PDB entry 2V88 | X-ray diffraction, 2.00 A resolution | chains A and D

[Chain A]
Name: Vdj recombination-activating protein 2
Organism: Mus musculus
UniProt: P21784 (RAG2_MOUSE); residues 414-487 here = UniProt positions 414-487
Sequence (82 residues; row label = number of the first residue in the row):
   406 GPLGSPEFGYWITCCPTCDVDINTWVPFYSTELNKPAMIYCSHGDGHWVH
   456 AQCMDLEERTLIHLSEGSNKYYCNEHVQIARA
Disordered / not traced: 406-409
UniProt features mapped onto this chain:
  - zinc finger: Trp416 to Ile484 (PHD-type)
  - binding site (Zn(2+)): Cys419, Cys423, Cys446, His452, His455, Cys458, Cys478, His481
  - mutagenesis: Tyr415 (Y415A: Abolishes binding to H3K4me3 without affecting phosphoinositide-binding), Lys440 (K440A: Binds PtdIns(4,5)P2 at wild-type level), Met443 (M443A: Abolishes binding to H3K4me3 without affecting phosphoinositide-binding), Tyr445 (Y445A/D: Still binds H3K4me3 and H3R2me2 but with reduced affinity), Trp453 (W453R: Abolishes binding to H3K4me3 without affecting phosphoinositide-binding. Impairs enzymatic activity of the RAG complex), Arg464 (R464A: Leads to a strong reduction in PtdIns(4,5)P2-binding), His468 (H468A: Leads to a strong reduction in PtdIns(4,5)P2-binding)
Ion coordination: Zn2+ site 1: Cys419, Cys423, His455, Cys458; Zn2+ site 2: Cys446, His452, Cys478, His481
Reported in the primary citation:
  - mutagenesis - Y415A, M443A, W453A, W453R: abolished binding to H3K4me3
  - mutagenesis - Y445A, Y445D: decreased binding to R2 and K4 methylated H3 peptides
  - mutagenesis - Y445D (3- to 4-fold): decreased binding to K4me3/R2me2
  - mutagenesis - Y445F: decreased binding to H3K4me3
  - disease-associated variants - C478Y, H481P: decreased stability (proposed by the authors, not directly observed)
  - disease-associated variants - W453R: abolished binding to K4me3
  - mutagenesis - Y415A, M443A, W453A, W453R: abolished binding to H3r2me2sk4me3 peptide (chain D)
  - mutagenesis - Y445F: decreased binding to H3r2me2sk4me3 peptide (chain D)
  - disease-associated variants - W416L, K440N: decreased binding to H3r2me2sk4me3 peptide (chain D) (proposed by the authors, not directly observed)

[Chain D]
Name: H3r2me2sk4me3 peptide
Notes: fragment: h3 (1-21), biotinylated at c-terminus
UniProt: Q5TEC6 (Q5TEC6_HUMAN); residues 1-8 here correspond to UniProt positions 2-9 (UniProt number = residue number + 1)
Sequence (8 residues; row label = number of the first residue in the row):
     1 ARTKQTAA
Differences from the reference sequence: conflict Ala8 (Arg9 in Q5TEC6)
Modified positions: Arg2 (n3, n4-dimethylarginine; 2MR); Lys4 (n-dimethyl-lysine; MLY)
UniProt features mapped onto this chain:
  - modified residue: Thr3 (Phosphothreonine), Lys4 (Allysine), Gln5 (5-glutamyl dopamine), Thr6 (Phosphothreonine)

[How chain A and chain D interact]
Contacting residue pairs (25; chain A residue first):
  Gly414(A) - Lys4(D)
  Tyr415(A) - Lys4(D)
  Tyr415(A) - Gln5(D)  hydrogen bond
  Thr436(A) - Gln5(D)  hydrogen bond (side chain-backbone)
  Thr436(A) - Thr6(D)
  Lys440(A) - Gln5(D)
  Pro441(A) - Gln5(D)
  Ala442(A) - Lys4(D)
  Ala442(A) - Gln5(D)
  Met443(A) - Thr3(D)
  Met443(A) - Lys4(D)  hydrogen bond (backbone-backbone)
  Ile444(A) - Arg2(D)
  Ile444(A) - Thr3(D)
  Tyr445(A) - Arg2(D)  hydrogen bond (backbone-backbone)
  Trp453(A) - Arg2(D)
  Trp453(A) - Thr3(D)
  Trp453(A) - Lys4(D)
  Leu466(A) - Thr6(D)
  Ile467(A) - Thr6(D)
  Leu469(A) - Ala1(D)  hydrogen bond (backbone-backbone)
  Ser470(A) - Ala1(D)
  Ser470(A) - Thr3(D)
  Ser470(A) - Thr6(D)
  Gly472(A) - Ala1(D)  hydrogen bond (backbone-backbone)
  Asn474(A) - Ala1(D)  hydrogen bond (backbone-backbone)
Also at the interface, not in a pair above, chain A (19 interface residues in all): Glu437, Ser473, Tyr476
Also at the interface, not in a pair above, chain D (8 interface residues in all): Ala7, Ala8
Interface features reported in the paper:
  - interface residues, chain A: Tyr445(A)

[In short]
19 residues of chain A and 8 residues of chain D are in contact; the contacts include 7 hydrogen bonds. Among
the polar pairs are Tyr415(A)-Gln5(D), Thr436(A)-Gln5(D) and Met443(A)-Lys4(D). From the paper: Y415A, M443A
and W453A of chain A, among others, abolish binding to H3K4me3; the interface residue Tyr445(A); 11
substitutions were tested in all.
Chain A is Vdj recombination-activating protein 2 (Mus musculus) and chain D is H3r2me2sk4me3 peptide; the
structure, Crystal structure of RAG2-PHD finger in complex with H3R2me2sK4me2 peptide, was determined by X-ray
diffraction (same publication as 2V83, 2V85, 2V86 and 2V87).
